PDB entry 8VCJ | electron microscopy, 3.32 A resolution | chains X and H of the 11 polymer chains in the assembly

== Chain X ==
Molecule: Transposon Tn7 transposition protein TnsD
Source organism: Escherichia coli
Reference sequence: P13991 (TNSD_ECOLX); residues 1-318 here = UniProt positions 1-318
Amino-acid sequence (318 residues; each row starts with the number of its first residue):
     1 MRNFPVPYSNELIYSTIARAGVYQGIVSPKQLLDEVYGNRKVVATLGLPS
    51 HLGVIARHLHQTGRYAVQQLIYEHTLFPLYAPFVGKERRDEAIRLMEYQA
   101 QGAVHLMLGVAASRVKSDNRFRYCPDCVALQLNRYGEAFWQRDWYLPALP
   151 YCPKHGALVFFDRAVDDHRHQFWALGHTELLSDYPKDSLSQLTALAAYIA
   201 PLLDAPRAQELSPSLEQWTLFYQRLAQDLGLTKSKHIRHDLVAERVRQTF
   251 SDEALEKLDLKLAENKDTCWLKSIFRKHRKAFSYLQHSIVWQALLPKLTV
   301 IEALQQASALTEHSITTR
Not modelled in the structure: 311-318
Bound ions: Zn2+: Cys-124, Cys-127, Cys-152, His-155
Swiss-Prot annotation at these positions:
  - DNA-binding region: Tyr-222 to Leu-241 (H-T-H motif)

== Chain H ==
Molecule: 50-nt DNA strand
Sequence (50 nucleotides; numbered 1 to 50; the number before each row is that of its first residue):
     1 ATACTGTGGACCAGAACCCTGATAAATGCAACGCTCATAGCGGGCAGACG

== Interface between chain X and chain H ==
Residue-residue contacts - 10 pairs, chain X then chain H:
  Arg-114(X) with DA16(H), phosphate contact; DC17(H), phosphate contact
  Val-115(X) with DC17(H), hydrogen bond to the phosphate
  His-236(X) with DT7(H), phosphate contact; DG8(H), salt bridge to the phosphate
  Phe-275(X) with DG8(H), phosphate contact
  Arg-276(X) with DG8(H), salt bridge to the phosphate
  Lys-277(X) with DG9(H), phosphate contact
  Arg-279(X) with DA10(H), hydrogen bond to the base; DC11(H), base contact
Also at the interface, not in a pair above, chain X (8 interface residues in all): Gly-102
Also at the interface, not in a pair above, chain H (8 interface residues in all): DC18

== Overview ==
Chain X and chain H each contribute 8 residues to their interface, with 2 hydrogen bonds and 2 salt bridges.
Among the polar pairs are Arg-279(X)/DA10(H), Val-115(X)/DC17(H) and His-236(X)/DG8(H). Cys-124(X),
Cys-127(X), Cys-152(X) and His-155(X) coordinate Zn2+.
Chain X is Transposon Tn7 transposition protein TnsD (Escherichia coli) and chain H is a 50-nt DNA strand; the
structure, CryoEM structure of the TnsC(1-503)-TnsD(1-318)-DNA complex in a 7:2:1 stoichiometry from E. coli
Tn7 bound to ..., was determined by electron microscopy (same publication as 8GLU, 8GLW, 8GLX and 8VCT).
